Entry 6BGR (X-ray diffraction, 2.16 A resolution); this record covers chains A and B of the 3 polymer chains in the assembly.

# Chain A
Molecule: Caspase-3
Organism: Homo sapiens
Notes: EC 3.4.22.56
Reference sequence: P42574 (CASP3_HUMAN); residues 1-175 here = UniProt positions 1-175
Amino-acid sequence (175 residues; each row starts with the number of its first residue):
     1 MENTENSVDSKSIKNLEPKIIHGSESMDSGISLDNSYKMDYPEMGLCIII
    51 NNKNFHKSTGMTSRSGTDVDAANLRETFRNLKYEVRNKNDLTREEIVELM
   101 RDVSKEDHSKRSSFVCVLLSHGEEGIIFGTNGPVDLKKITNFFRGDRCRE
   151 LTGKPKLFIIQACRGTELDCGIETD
Unresolved in the structure: 1-28, 175
Construct notes: engineered mutation E150 (Ser in P42574)
Curated features (UniProtKB/Swiss-Prot):
  - active site: H121, C163
  - modified residue: M1 (N-acetylmethionine), K11 (N6-acetyllysine), S26 (Phosphoserine), C163 (S-nitrosocysteine)
Reported in the primary citation:
  - mutagenesis - S150E: unchanged catalytic activity
  - conformationally variable residues (loop rearrangement): E123 (from molecular simulation)
  - post-translational modification sites: T152, T174 (citing earlier work)
  - allosteric site: T152
  - catalytic residues: H121, C163 (citing earlier work)

# Chain B
Molecule: Caspase-3
Organism: Homo sapiens
Notes: EC 3.4.22.56
Reference sequence: P42574 (CASP3_HUMAN); numbering as in UniProt (aligned over 176-277)
Amino-acid sequence (102 residues; row label = number of the first residue in the row):
   176 SGVDDDMACHKIPVEADFLYAYSTAPGYYSWRNSKDGSWFIQSLCAMLKQ
   226 YADKLEFMHILTRVNRKVATEFESFSFDATFHAKKQIPCIVSMLTKELYF
   276 YH
Unresolved in the structure: 176-184
Curated features (UniProtKB/Swiss-Prot):
  - modified residue: R207 (Microbial infection: ADP-riboxanated arginine)
Reported in the primary citation:
  - post-translational modification sites: T245, S249 (proposed by the authors, not directly observed)

# Chain A / chain B interface
Residue-residue contacts - 102 pairs, chain A then chain B:
  D34(A) with K271(B)
  N35(A) with K271(B); E272(B), hydrogen bond (backbone-backbone)
  S36(A) with K271(B); E272(B); Y274(B)
  Y37(A) with D192(B), hydrogen bond; L269(B); T270(B), hydrogen bond (side chain-backbone); K271(B); E272(B), hydrogen bond (backbone-backbone)
  M39(A) with Y274(B)
  D40(A) with H277(B)
  M44(A) with F275(B)
  R64(A) with R207(B)
  S65(A) with R207(B), hydrogen bond (backbone-side chain); S209(B)
  G66(A) with N208(B); S209(B), hydrogen bond (backbone-backbone); G212(B)
  V69(A) with K210(B); D211(B)
  D70(A) with G212(B); S213(B), hydrogen bond; I216(B)
  N73(A) with C220(B)
  L74(A) with I216(B), hydrophobic; C220(B)
  T77(A) with C220(B), hydrogen bond; L223(B)
  F78(A) with L223(B), hydrophobic
  L81(A) with A227(B), hydrophobic
  Y83(A) with F275(B)
  L119(A) with I216(B), hydrophobic
  E124(A) with P201(B); G202(B), hydrogen bond (side chain-backbone)
  K137(A) with E190(B), salt bridge
  T140(A) with F193(B); Y195(B)
  F143(A) with F193(B)
  R144(A) with V189(B); F193(B)
  G145(A) with V189(B), hydrogen bond (backbone-backbone)
  D146(A) with V189(B)
  T152(A) with I187(B)
  G153(A) with D192(B)
  K154(A) with D192(B)
  P155(A) with D192(B)
  K156(A) with A191(B); D192(B), hydrogen bond (backbone-backbone); F193(B); L194(B), hydrogen bond (backbone-backbone)
  L157(A) with L194(B); F232(B), hydrophobic; L273(B), hydrophobic
  F158(A) with F193(B), hydrophobic; L194(B), hydrogen bond (backbone-backbone); Y195(B); A196(B), hydrogen bond (backbone-backbone)
  I159(A) with A196(B); F215(B), hydrophobic; L219(B), hydrophobic
  I160(A) with A196(B), hydrogen bond (backbone-backbone); Y197(B), hydrophobic; S198(B), hydrogen bond (backbone-backbone)
  Q161(A) with S198(B); S205(B), hydrogen bond; W206(B); S213(B), hydrogen bond; F215(B); I216(B)
  A162(A) with S198(B), hydrogen bond (backbone-side chain); T199(B); S205(B)
  C163(A) with Y203(B); Y204(B), hydrophobic; S205(B), hydrogen bond (side chain-backbone)
  R164(A) with Y197(B); T199(B), hydrogen bond (side chain-backbone); A200(B); P201(B); G202(B), hydrogen bond (backbone-backbone); Y203(B), hydrogen bond (backbone-backbone); C264(B)
  G165(A) with G202(B); Y203(B); Y204(B)
  T166(A) with G202(B), hydrogen bond (backbone-backbone); Y204(B)
  E167(A) with G202(B), hydrogen bond (backbone-backbone); Y203(B); Y204(B), hydrogen bond (backbone-backbone)
  L168(A) with Y203(B); Y204(B), hydrophobic; W206(B), hydrophobic; T255(B)
  D169(A) with Y203(B); K259(B); K260(B), hydrogen bond (backbone-backbone)
  C170(A) with A258(B); K259(B), hydrogen bond
  G171(A) with K260(B)
Other interface residues (no listed pair), chain A (49 interface residues in all): S63, T67, L136
Other interface residues (no listed pair), chain B (49 interface residues in all): Q217, F256, Y276

# Overview
The chain A/chain B interface involves 49 residues from each chain, with 28 hydrogen bonds and 1 salt bridge.
Polar contacts include K137(A)-E190(B), Y37(A)-D192(B) and Y37(A)-T270(B). Curated annotation (UniProt) lists
active-site residues H121(A) and C163(A) on chain A. The paper reports catalytic residues H121(A) and C163(A);
S150E of chain A leaves catalytic activity unchanged.
Here chain A is Caspase-3 and chain B is Caspase-3, both from Homo sapiens. Entry 6BGR (Caspase-3 Mutant -
S150E) was determined by X-ray diffraction (same publication as 6BDV, 6BFJ, 6BFK, 6BFL, 6BFO, 6BG0 and 7
further entries).
